Entry 8DBX (electron microscopy, 1.92 A resolution); this record covers chains A and D of the 4 polymer chains in the assembly.

Chain A:
Molecule: Nitrogenase molybdenum-iron protein alpha chain
Organism: Azotobacter vinelandii
Notes: EC 1.18.6.1
UniProt: P07328 (NIFD_AZOVI); numbering as in UniProt (aligned over 1-492)
Sequence (492 residues; each row starts with the number of its first residue):
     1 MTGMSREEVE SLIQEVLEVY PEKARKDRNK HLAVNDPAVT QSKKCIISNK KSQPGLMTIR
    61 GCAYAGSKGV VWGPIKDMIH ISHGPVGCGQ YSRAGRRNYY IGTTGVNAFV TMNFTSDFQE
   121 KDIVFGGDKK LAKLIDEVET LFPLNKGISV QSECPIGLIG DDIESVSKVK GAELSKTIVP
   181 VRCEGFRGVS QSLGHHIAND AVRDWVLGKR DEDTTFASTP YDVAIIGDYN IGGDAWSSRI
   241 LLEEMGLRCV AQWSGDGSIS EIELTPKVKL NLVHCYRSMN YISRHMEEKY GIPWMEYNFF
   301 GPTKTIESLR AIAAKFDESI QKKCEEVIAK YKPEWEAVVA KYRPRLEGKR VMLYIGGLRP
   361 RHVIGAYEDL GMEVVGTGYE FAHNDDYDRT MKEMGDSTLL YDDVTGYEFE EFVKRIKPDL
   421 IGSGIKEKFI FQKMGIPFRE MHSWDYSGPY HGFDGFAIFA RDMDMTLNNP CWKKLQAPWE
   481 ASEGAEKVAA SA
Disordered / not traced: 1-3, 481-492
Swiss-Prot annotation at these positions:
  - binding site ([8Fe-7S] cluster): C62, C88, C154
  - binding site ([7Fe-Mo-9S-C-homocitryl] cluster): C275, H442
  - mutagenesis: H195 (H195Q: No nitrogenase activity)
Metal / ion sites: fe(8)-S(7) cluster Fe: C62, C88, C154 (shared with 4 residues of chain B); fe(8)-S(7) cluster, oxidized Fe: C62, C88, C154 (shared with 4 residues of chain B); Fe ion near C275 (its only coordinating residue here)
Ligand contacts:
  - fe(8)-S(7) cluster, oxidized / fe(8)-S(7) cluster: C62, Y64, P85, G87, C88, Y91, E153, C154, G185
  - 3-hydroxy-3-carboxy-adipic acid (HCA): A65, R96, Q191, G424, I425, K426, E440, H442
  - ICS (iron-sulfur-molybdenum cluster with interstitial carbon): V70, R96, Q191, H195, Y229, I231, C275, R277, S278, I355, G356, G357, L358, R359, P360, F381, M441, H442

Chain D:
Molecule: Nitrogenase molybdenum-iron protein beta chain
Organism: Azotobacter vinelandii
Notes: EC 1.18.6.1
UniProt: P07329 (NIFK_AZOVI); residues 1-523 here = UniProt positions 1-523
Sequence (523 residues; each row starts with the number of its first residue):
     1 MSQQVDKIKA SYPLFLDQDY KDMLAKKRDG FEEKYPQDKI DEVFQWTTTK EYQELNFQRE
    61 ALTVNPAKAC QPLGAVLCAL GFEKTMPYVH GSQGCVAYFR SYFNRHFREP VSCVSDSMTE
   121 DAAVFGGQQN MKDGLQNCKA TYKPDMIAVS TTCMAEVIGD DLNAFINNSK KEGFIPDEFP
   181 VPFAHTPSFV GSHVTGWDNM FEGIARYFTL KSMDDKVVGS NKKINIVPGF ETYLGNFRVI
   241 KRMLSEMGVG YSLLSDPEEV LDTPADGQFR MYAGGTTQEE MKDAPNALNT VLLQPWHLEK
   301 TKKFVEGTWK HEVPKLNIPM GLDWTDEFLM KVSEISGQPI PASLTKERGR LVDMMTDSHT
   361 WLHGKRFALW GDPDFVMGLV KFLLELGCEP VHILCHNGNK RWKKAVDAIL AASPYGKNAT
   421 VYIGKDLWHL RSLVFTDKPD FMIGNSYGKF IQRDTLHKGK EFEVPLIRIG FPIFDRHHLH
   481 RSTTLGYEGA MQILTTLVNS ILERLDEETR GMQATDYNHD LVR
Disordered / not traced: 1
Swiss-Prot annotation at these positions:
  - binding site ([8Fe-7S] cluster): C70, C95, C153, S188
Metal / ion sites: fe(8)-S(7) cluster Fe: C70, C95, C153 (shared with 3 residues of chain C); fe(8)-S(7) cluster, oxidized Fe: C70, C95, C153, S188 (shared with 3 residues of chain C); Fe ion site 1: R108, E109 (shared with 2 residues of chain B); Fe ion site 2: D353, D357 (shared with 2 residues of chain B)
Ligand contacts: fe(8)-S(7) cluster, oxidized / fe(8)-S(7) cluster: C70, P72, S92, G94, C95, Y98, F99, T152, C153, S188

How chain A and chain D interact:
Contacting residue pairs (52; chain A residue first):
  R93(A) - L521(D)
  A94(A) - L521(D)  hydrophobic
  R97(A) - N518(D)
  R97(A) - D520(D)  salt bridge
  Y99(A) - Y517(D)
  Y99(A) - N518(D)  hydrogen bond
  Y99(A) - D520(D)  hydrogen bond
  Y100(A) - Y517(D)
  G102(A) - Q513(D)  hydrogen bond (backbone-backbone)
  T103(A) - M512(D)
  T103(A) - Q513(D)  hydrogen bond
  T104(A) - M512(D)  hydrogen bond (backbone-side chain)
  T104(A) - D516(D)
  N107(A) - Q513(D)
  F429(A) - D357(D)
  Q432(A) - T356(D)  hydrogen bond
  Q432(A) - D357(D)  hydrogen bond
  K433(A) - D353(D)  salt bridge
  R439(A) - T360(D)
  Y446(A) - W361(D)  hydrophobic
  Y446(A) - V522(D)
  Y446(A) - R523(D)
  M465(A) - T360(D)
  M465(A) - H363(D)
  T466(A) - H359(D)  hydrogen bond
  T466(A) - T360(D)
  N468(A) - Y415(D)
  N469(A) - H359(D)
  N469(A) - H363(D)
  P470(A) - L384(D)
  P470(A) - E385(D)
  P470(A) - Y415(D)  hydrophobic
  W472(A) - T356(D)
  K474(A) - L322(D)
  K474(A) - D323(D)  salt bridge
  K474(A) - R348(D)  hydrogen bond (backbone-side chain)
  K474(A) - V352(D)
  K474(A) - E385(D)
  L475(A) - R348(D)
  L475(A) - V352(D)  hydrophobic
  Q476(A) - R348(D)
  A477(A) - R348(D)
  P478(A) - D326(D)
  P478(A) - M330(D)  hydrophobic
  P478(A) - R348(D)
  W479(A) - D326(D)
  W479(A) - M330(D)  hydrophobic
  W479(A) - I340(D)  hydrophobic
  W479(A) - T345(D)  hydrogen bond
  W479(A) - R348(D)
  W479(A) - Y487(D)
  E480(A) - T345(D)
Other interface residues (no listed pair), chain A (31 interface residues in all): I101, W236, K428, C471
Other interface residues (no listed pair), chain D (30 interface residues in all): M355, G387

Overview:
31 residues of chain A and 30 residues of chain D are in contact; the contacts include 10 hydrogen bonds and 3
salt bridges. Polar contacts include R97(A)-D520(D), K433(A)-D353(D) and K474(A)-D323(D).
Chain A is Nitrogenase molybdenum-iron protein alpha chain and chain D is Nitrogenase molybdenum-iron protein
beta chain, both from Azotobacter vinelandii; the structure, CryoEM structure of partially oxidized
MoFe-protein on ultrathin carbon, was determined by electron microscopy, deposited together with 8CRS, 8ENL,
8ENM, 8ENN and 8ENO.
